Entry 8GHA (electron microscopy, 6.80 A resolution (low resolution: residue-level contacts below are approximate; hydrogen-bond / salt-bridge calls are withheld)); this record covers chains E and B of the 3 polymer chains in the assembly.

Chain E:
Protein: Histone promoter control protein 2
Source organism: Saccharomyces cerevisiae
UniProt: Q01448 (HPC2_YEAST); numbering as in UniProt (aligned over 1-625)
Amino-acid sequence (625 residues; numbered 1 to 625; the number before each row is that of its first residue):
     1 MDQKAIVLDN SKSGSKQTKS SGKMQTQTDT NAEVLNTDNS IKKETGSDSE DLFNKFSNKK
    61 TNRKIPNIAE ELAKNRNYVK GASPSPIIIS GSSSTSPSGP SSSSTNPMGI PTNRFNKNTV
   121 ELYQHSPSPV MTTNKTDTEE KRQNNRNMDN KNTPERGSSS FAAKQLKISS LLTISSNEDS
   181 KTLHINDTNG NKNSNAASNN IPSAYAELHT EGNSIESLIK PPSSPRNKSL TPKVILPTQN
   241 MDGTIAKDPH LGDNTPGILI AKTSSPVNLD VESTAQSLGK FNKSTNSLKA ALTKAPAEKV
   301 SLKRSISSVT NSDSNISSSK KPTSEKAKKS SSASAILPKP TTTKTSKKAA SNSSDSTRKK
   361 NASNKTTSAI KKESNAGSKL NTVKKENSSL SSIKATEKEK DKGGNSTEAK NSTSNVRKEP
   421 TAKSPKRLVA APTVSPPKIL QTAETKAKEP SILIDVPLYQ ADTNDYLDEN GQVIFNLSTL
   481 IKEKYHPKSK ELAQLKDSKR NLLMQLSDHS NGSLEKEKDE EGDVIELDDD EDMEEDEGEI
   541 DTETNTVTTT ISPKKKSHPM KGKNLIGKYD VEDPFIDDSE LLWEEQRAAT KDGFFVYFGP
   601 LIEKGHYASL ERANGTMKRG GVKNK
Disordered / not traced: 1-423, 509-563, 605-625
Swiss-Prot annotation at these positions:
  - modified residue (Phosphoserine): Ser47, Ser49, Ser435

Chain B:
Protein: Protein HIR2
Source organism: Saccharomyces cerevisiae
UniProt: P32480 (HIR2_YEAST); residue numbers follow UniProt; this construct covers 1-875
Amino-acid sequence (875 residues; each row starts with the number of its first residue):
     1 MRLLKYPLDI HNEQVNALAA LGPYIILAGS GGHVMAWRQQ QLVDTAFDRV MIKDLKPEVS
    61 FQVDQDTTGD IFFITGDLET LYIGSEHRLW GYSGWLCRDT NNINSVEKMN SKLLFECKSP
   121 STITDVKYDI NLGILFVLLS NENKILLFRH KTFDKLSEIT IDKASKPITG IIDPTGQTFT
   181 VMTSDRSILV YQINKTGTHK LINKLTQHVQ MYPLHYRISM SPQADILPVI NSVKGVPNNA
   241 TSCTALLDRN NNYKVTKTLV TPSSNGCRVL VYSPAFYEKP NLKKGTSTRY NLIATSGSTD
   301 GTILVWNTKR MKPLFNALQV SSTAINDMSW SQDGFTLFAI SNDATLYTFA FQEKDLGVAL
   361 PQTEIKSLQE VNKKLPKLEE PLAEQIPKSF PENIKLEESA SAAPIPNDIG RSAVGKKPTK
   421 KKTANNQTNG IKTIQSTSME FNTPSYTVPR DLKRKPKEAT PSNIAPGSKK QKKELQPIDF
   481 LDTGLLLPNT SFSRIRLATP KIRSTFKYSP INNPNLILDV KNGSGNEQRP TIVKLTSKVL
   541 DQDQVLFQDF IPKLITICTA GDTFWSFCSE DGSIYIYSDS GRKLMAPLVL GVSISFLEAC
   601 GTYLLCLTSI GELYCWNIEQ KKLAFPTNTI YPLLNPSLRY SDDILTRAEN ITLCSITKKG
   661 VPLVTLSNGD GYLFDKNMET WLLVSDGWWA YGSQYWDTTN TTGLSSSKAN TDSFNGSESN
   721 INEIVSDIKN DNQSIINFLE CKTNDELNRK GRIKNLQRFA RTILMKEGFE NMEEIVTLSH
   781 LENKILISIR LEEPEEFSKL MMVYCIRLSE LGYMDRLNDV FQWLYDDLPI SGTGSAFADK
   841 DFKRNLLKKI LIACGDIRQV QRVTTRYAKE MNIIS
Disordered / not traced: 382-875
Swiss-Prot annotation at these positions:
  - modified residue: Ser713 (Phosphoserine)

How chain E and chain B interact:
Residue-residue contacts (74):
  Leu440(E) - Arg2(B)
  Gln441(E) - Ile52(B)
  Lys446(E) - Asp9(B)
  Glu449(E) - Lys5(B)
  Glu449(E) - Pro7(B)
  Pro450(E) - Pro7(B)
  Ser451(E) - Lys5(B)
  Ser451(E) - Pro7(B)
  Ser451(E) - Ile52(B)
  Ile452(E) - Leu4(B)
  Ile452(E) - Lys5(B)
  Leu453(E) - Leu3(B)
  Leu453(E) - Leu4(B)
  Leu453(E) - Ala46(B)
  Ile454(E) - Leu3(B)
  Asp455(E) - Met1(B)
  Val456(E) - Met1(B)
  Leu458(E) - Met1(B)
  Leu458(E) - Phe315(B)
  Tyr459(E) - Lys354(B)
  Tyr459(E) - Asp355(B)
  Tyr466(E) - Lys279(B)
  Tyr466(E) - Tyr290(B)
  Tyr466(E) - Asn307(B)
  Tyr466(E) - Lys354(B)
  Tyr466(E) - Asp355(B)
  Tyr466(E) - Leu356(B)
  Leu467(E) - Lys279(B)
  Leu467(E) - Arg310(B)
  Asp468(E) - Arg310(B)
  Glu469(E) - Lys309(B)
  Glu469(E) - Arg310(B)
  Glu469(E) - Met311(B)
  Glu469(E) - Lys312(B)
  Asn470(E) - Arg310(B)
  Asn470(E) - Met311(B)
  Asn470(E) - Lys312(B)
  Gly471(E) - Arg310(B)
  Gly471(E) - Lys312(B)
  Gly471(E) - Pro313(B)
  Gly471(E) - Leu314(B)
  Gln472(E) - Lys312(B)
  Gln472(E) - Pro313(B)
  Gln472(E) - Leu314(B)
  Val473(E) - Leu314(B)
  Val473(E) - Phe315(B)
  Val473(E) - Asn316(B)
  Ile474(E) - Asn316(B)
  Ile474(E) - Leu318(B)
  Phe475(E) - Phe315(B)
  Phe475(E) - Asn316(B)
  Phe475(E) - Ala317(B)
  Phe475(E) - Leu318(B)
  Asn476(E) - Leu318(B)
  Asn476(E) - Gln319(B)
  Leu477(E) - Leu318(B)
  Leu477(E) - Gln319(B)
  Leu477(E) - Val320(B)
  Gly593(E) - Thr261(B)
  Gly593(E) - Pro262(B)
  Phe594(E) - Pro262(B)
  Phe595(E) - Val260(B)
  Val596(E) - Thr258(B)
  Val596(E) - Leu259(B)
  Val596(E) - Trp306(B)
  Val596(E) - Met311(B)
  Tyr597(E) - Thr258(B)
  Tyr597(E) - Val260(B)
  Phe598(E) - Lys257(B)
  Phe598(E) - Arg310(B)
  Phe598(E) - Met311(B)
  Gly599(E) - Thr258(B)
  Leu601(E) - Pro237(B)
  Leu601(E) - Thr258(B)
Other interface residues (no listed pair), chain E (40 interface residues in all): Leu428, Ala431, Ala443, Thr445, Ala447, Asn464, Pro600
Other interface residues (no listed pair), chain B (42 interface residues in all): Tyr6, Asp48, Cys243, Thr256, Leu292, Thr345, Gly357
The authors on this interface:
  - interface residues, chain E: Ser451(E), Val473(E)

Overview:
The interface between chain E and chain B involves 40 residues on one side and 42 on the other. The paper
reports interface residues Ser451(E) and Val473(E).
Here chain E is Histone promoter control protein 2 and chain B is Protein HIR2, both from Saccharomyces
cerevisiae. Entry 8GHA (Hir3 Arm/Tail, Hir2 WD40, C-terminal Hpc2) was determined by electron microscopy,
deposited together with 8GIX.
